PDB entry 7NAT | electron microscopy, 3.59 A resolution | chains A and I of the 22 polymer chains in the assembly

[Chain A]
Molecule: 16S rRNA
From: Escherichia coli (strain K12)
Sequence (1542 nucleotides; each row starts with the number of its first residue):
     1 AAAUUGAAGAGUUUGAUCAUGGCUCAGAUUGAACGCUGGCGGCAGGCCUA
    51 ACACAUGCAAGUCGAACGGUAACAGGAAGAAGCUUGCUUCUUUGCUGACG
   101 AGUGGCGGACGGGUGAGUAAUGUCUGGGAAACUGCCUGAUGGAGGGGGAU
   151 AACUACUGGAAACGGUAGCUAAUACCGCAUAACGUCGCAAGACCAAAGAG
   201 GGGGACCUUCGGGCCUCUUGCCAUCGGAUGUGCCCAGAUGGGAUUAGCUA
   251 GUAGGUGGGGUAACGGCUCACCUAGGCGACGAUCCCUAGCUGGUCUGAGA
   301 GGAUGACCAGCCACACUGGAACUGAGACACGGUCCAGACUCCUACGGGAG
   351 GCAGCAGUGGGGAAUAUUGCACAAUGGGCGCAAGCCUGAUGCAGCCAUGC
   401 CGCGUGUAUGAAGAAGGCCUUCGGGUUGUAAAGUACUUUCAGCGGGGAGG
   451 AAGGGAGUAAAGUUAAUACCUUUGCUCAUUGACGUUACCCGCAGAAGAAG
   501 CACCGGCUAACUCCGUGCCAGCAGCCXCGGUAAUACGGAGGGUGCAAGCG
   551 UUAAUCGGAAUUACUGGGCGUAAAGCGCACGCAGGCGGUUUGUUAAGUCA
   601 GAUGUGAAAUCCCCGGGCUCAACCUGGGAACUGCAUCUGAUACUGGCAAG
   651 CUUGAGUCUCGUAGAGGGGGGUAGAAUUCCAGGUGUAGCGGUGAAAUGCG
   701 UAGAGAUCUGGAGGAAUACCGGUGGCGAAGGCGGCCCCCUGGACGAAGAC
   751 UGACGCUCAGGUGCGAAAGCGUGGGGAGCAAACAGGAUUAGAUACCCUGG
   801 UAGUCCACGCCGUAAACGAUGUCGACUUGGAGGUUGUGCCCUUGAGGCGU
   851 GGCUUCCGGAGCUAACGCGUUAAGUCGACCGCCUGGGGAGUACGGCCGCA
   901 AGGUUAAAACUCAAAUGAAUUGACGGGGGCCCGCACAAGCGGUGGAGCAU
   951 GUGGUUUAAUUCGAUGXAACGCGAAGAACCUUACCUGGUCUUGACAUCCA
  1001 CGGAAGUUUUCAGAGAUGAGAAUGUGCCUUCGGGAACCGUGAGACAGGUG
  1051 CUGCAUGGCUGUCGUCAGCUCGUGUUGUGAAAUGUUGGGUUAAGUCCCGC
  1101 AACGAGCGCAACCCUUAUCCUUUGUUGCCAGCGGUCCGGCCGGGAACUCA
  1151 AAGGAGACUGCCAGUGAUAAACUGGAGGAAGGUGGGGAUGACGUCAAGUC
  1201 AUCAUGGCCCUUACGACCAGGGCUACACACGUGCUACAAUGGCGCAUACA
  1251 AAGAGAAGCGACCUCGCGAGAGCAAGCGGACCUCAUAAAGUGCGUCGUAG
  1301 UCCGGAUUGGAGUCUGCAACUCGACUCCAUGAAGUCGGAAUCGCUAGUAA
  1351 UCGUGGAUCAGAAUGCCACGGUGAAUACGUUCCCGGGCCUUGUACACACC
  1401 GCCCGUXACACCAUGGGAGUGGGUUGCAAAAGAAGUAGGUAGCUUAACCU
  1451 UCGGGAGGGCGCUUACCACUUUGUGAUUCAUGACUGGGGUGAAGUCGUAA
  1501 CAAGGUAACCGUAGGGGAACCUGCGGUUGGAUCACCUCCUUA
Unresolved in the structure: 1393-1502, 1541-1542
Modified / non-standard residues: PSU (pseudouridine-5'-monophosphate) at position 516, G7M (N7-methyl-guanosine-5'-monophosphate) at position 527, 2MG (2N-methylguanosine-5'-monophosphate) at position 966, 5MC (5-methylcytidine-5'-monophosphate) at position 967, 2MG (2N-methylguanosine-5'-monophosphate) at position 1207, 4OC (4n,o2'-methylcytidine-5'-monophosphate) at position 1402, 5MC (5-methylcytidine-5'-monophosphate) at position 1407, UR3 (3-methyluridine-5'-monophoshate) at position 1498, 2MG (2N-methylguanosine-5'-monophosphate) at position 1516, MA6 (6N-dimethyladenosine-5'-monophoshate) at position 1518, MA6 (6N-dimethyladenosine-5'-monophoshate) at position 1519

[Chain I]
Molecule: 30S ribosomal protein S9
From: Escherichia coli (strain K12)
UniProt: P0A7X3 (RS9_ECOLI); residue numbers follow UniProt; this construct covers 1-130
Chain sequence (130 residues; each row starts with the number of its first residue):
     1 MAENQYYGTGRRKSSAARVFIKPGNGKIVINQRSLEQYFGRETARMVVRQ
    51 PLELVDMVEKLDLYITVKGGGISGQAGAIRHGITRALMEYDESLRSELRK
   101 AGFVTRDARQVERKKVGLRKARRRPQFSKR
Unresolved in the structure: 1-3
Curated features (UniProtKB/Swiss-Prot):
  - mutagenesis: Thr-105 to Arg-130 (Cold sensitive for growth at 30 degrees Celsius. 350-fold reduced affinity of the 30S subunit P site for certain tRNAs in vitro), Ser-128 to Arg-130 (Very cold sensitive for growth at 30 degrees Celsius. Almost no P site binding of certain tRNAs in vitro)

[How chain A and chain I interact]
Contacting residue pairs (98; chain A residue first):
  G942(A) / Gln-126(I)  base contact
  U943(A) / Gln-126(I)  sugar contact
  U1116(A) / Gln-110(I)  hydrogen bond to the sugar
  A1117(A) / Arg-106(I)  hydrogen bond to the sugar
  A1117(A) / Ala-108(I)  sugar contact
  A1117(A) / Gln-110(I)  sugar contact
  U1118(A) / Arg-11(I)  salt bridge to the phosphate
  U1118(A) / Arg-106(I)  salt bridge to the phosphate
  A1130(A) / Arg-18(I)  salt bridge to the phosphate
  A1130(A) / Phe-20(I)  phosphate contact
  G1131(A) / Phe-20(I)  phosphate contact
  C1147(A) / Tyr-7(I)  sugar contact
  C1147(A) / Thr-9(I)  sugar contact
  C1147(A) / Arg-18(I)  hydrogen bond to the base
  U1148(A) / Thr-9(I)  sugar contact
  U1148(A) / Arg-18(I)  hydrogen bond to the sugar
  C1149(A) / Arg-11(I)  salt bridge to the phosphate
  G1177(A) / Arg-99(I)  salt bridge to the phosphate
  G1178(A) / Arg-99(I)  phosphate contact
  A1179(A) / Arg-95(I)  salt bridge to the phosphate
  A1179(A) / Val-104(I)  sugar contact
  A1179(A) / Thr-105(I)  hydrogen bond to the sugar
  A1179(A) / Arg-106(I)  hydrogen bond to the sugar
  A1180(A) / Thr-105(I)  phosphate contact
  G1186(A) / Arg-122(I)  sugar contact
  G1187(A) / Arg-113(I)  phosphate contact
  G1187(A) / Lys-115(I)  phosphate contact
  G1231(A) / Ser-128(I)  hydrogen bond to the phosphate
  U1232(A) / Arg-119(I)  phosphate contact
  U1232(A) / Gln-126(I)  hydrogen bond to the phosphate
  U1232(A) / Ser-128(I)  phosphate contact
  G1233(A) / Arg-119(I)  salt bridge to the phosphate
  G1233(A) / Gln-126(I)  phosphate contact
  U1247(A) / Arg-33(I)  phosphate contact
  A1248(A) / Arg-33(I)  salt bridge to the phosphate
  A1248(A) / Tyr-38(I)  phosphate contact
  C1249(A) / Tyr-38(I)  hydrogen bond to the phosphate
  C1249(A) / Lys-68(I)  salt bridge to the phosphate
  C1249(A) / Gly-70(I)  phosphate contact
  C1249(A) / Gly-71(I)  sugar contact
  C1249(A) / Ile-72(I)  sugar contact
  C1249(A) / Gln-75(I)  phosphate contact
  A1250(A) / Ser-14(I)  phosphate contact
  A1250(A) / Lys-68(I)  phosphate contact
  A1250(A) / Gly-69(I)  hydrogen bond to the phosphate
  A1250(A) / Gly-70(I)  hydrogen bond to the phosphate
  A1250(A) / Gln-75(I)  phosphate contact
  A1251(A) / Ser-14(I)  phosphate contact
  A1251(A) / Gly-69(I)  phosphate contact
  U1291(A) / Gly-40(I)  phosphate contact
  A1340(A) / Arg-130(I)  hydrogen bond to the sugar
  U1341(A) / Lys-129(I)  phosphate contact
  U1341(A) / Arg-130(I)  salt bridge to the phosphate
  C1342(A) / Gln-126(I)  sugar contact
  C1342(A) / Phe-127(I)  sugar contact
  C1342(A) / Lys-129(I)  salt bridge to the phosphate
  G1343(A) / Arg-123(I)  hydrogen bond to the sugar
  G1343(A) / Arg-124(I)  salt bridge to the phosphate
  G1343(A) / Lys-129(I)  salt bridge to the phosphate
  C1344(A) / Arg-122(I)  sugar contact
  C1344(A) / Arg-124(I)  salt bridge to the phosphate
  U1345(A) / Arg-122(I)  phosphate contact
  A1346(A) / Arg-122(I)  salt bridge to the phosphate
  G1347(A) / Lys-13(I)  hydrogen bond to the base
  G1347(A) / Arg-109(I)  hydrogen bond to the base
  G1347(A) / Gln-110(I)  sugar contact
  G1347(A) / Glu-112(I)  sugar contact
  U1348(A) / Val-111(I)  phosphate contact
  U1348(A) / Glu-112(I)  phosphate contact
  U1348(A) / Ala-121(I)  phosphate contact
  U1348(A) / Arg-122(I)  sugar contact
  A1349(A) / Lys-120(I)  salt bridge to the phosphate
  A1349(A) / Ala-121(I)  phosphate contact
  A1349(A) / Arg-122(I)  phosphate contact
  A1349(A) / Arg-123(I)  hydrogen bond to the phosphate
  A1350(A) / Lys-120(I)  salt bridge to the phosphate
  A1350(A) / Arg-123(I)  salt bridge to the phosphate
  U1351(A) / Lys-120(I)  hydrogen bond to the base
  C1366(A) / Arg-119(I)  salt bridge to the phosphate
  C1367(A) / Lys-114(I)  salt bridge to the phosphate
  C1367(A) / Val-116(I)  phosphate contact
  C1367(A) / Gly-117(I)  hydrogen bond to the phosphate
  A1368(A) / Lys-114(I)  salt bridge to the phosphate
  A1368(A) / Lys-115(I)  phosphate contact
  A1368(A) / Val-116(I)  phosphate contact
  C1369(A) / Arg-113(I)  phosphate contact
  C1369(A) / Lys-114(I)  hydrogen bond to the phosphate
  G1370(A) / Val-111(I)  phosphate contact
  G1371(A) / Lys-13(I)  phosphate contact
  G1371(A) / Gly-71(I)  phosphate contact
  G1371(A) / Val-111(I)  phosphate contact
  U1372(A) / Arg-41(I)  hydrogen bond to the phosphate
  U1372(A) / Gly-71(I)  phosphate contact
  U1372(A) / Ile-72(I)  phosphate contact
  U1372(A) / Ser-73(I)  hydrogen bond to the phosphate
  U1372(A) / Gly-74(I)  hydrogen bond to the phosphate
  G1373(A) / Arg-41(I)  salt bridge to the phosphate
  G1373(A) / Ser-73(I)  hydrogen bond to the phosphate
Also at the interface, not in a pair above, chain A (55 interface residues in all): C934, A935, 5MC_967, A968, C1119, C1129, A1146, A1176, G1184, G1290
Also at the interface, not in a pair above, chain I (49 interface residues in all): Gln-5, Val-67, Leu-118, Pro-125

[Overview]
55 residues of chain A and 49 residues of chain I are in contact, with 23 hydrogen bonds and 22 salt bridges.
Polar contacts include C1147(A)/Arg-18(I), G1347(A)/Lys-13(I) and G1347(A)/Arg-109(I). Curated annotation
(UniProt) lists 3 mutagenesis sites on chain I.
Chain A is 16S rRNA and chain I is 30S ribosomal protein S9, both from Escherichia coli (strain K12); the
structure, Bacterial 30S ribosomal subunit assembly complex state A (Consensus refinement), was determined by
electron microscopy together with 7AF3, 7AF5, 7AF8, 7AFA, 7AFD, 7AFH and 17 further entries from the same
study.
